8HAI - chains H and I of the 11 polymer chains in the assembly; structure by electron microscopy, 4.70 A resolution (low resolution: residue-level contacts below are approximate; hydrogen-bond / salt-bridge calls are withheld).

# Chain H
Molecule: Histone H2B type 1-J
Organism: Homo sapiens
UniProtKB: P06899 (H2B1J_HUMAN); residues 1-125 here correspond to UniProt positions 2-126 (UniProt number = residue number + 1)
Amino-acid sequence (125 residues; numbered 1 to 125; the number before each row is that of its first residue):
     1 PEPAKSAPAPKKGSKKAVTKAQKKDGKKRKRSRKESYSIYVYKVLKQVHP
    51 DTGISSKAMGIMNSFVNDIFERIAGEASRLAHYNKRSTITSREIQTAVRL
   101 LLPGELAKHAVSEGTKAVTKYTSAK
Disordered / not traced: 1-21, 125
Swiss-Prot annotation at these positions:
  - modified residue: Pro1 (N-acetylproline), Glu2 (ADP-ribosyl glutamic acid), Lys5 (N6-(2-hydroxyisobutyryl)lysine), Ser6 (ADP-ribosylserine), Lys11 (N6-(beta-hydroxybutyryl)lysine), Lys12 (N6-(2-hydroxyisobutyryl)lysine), Ser14 (Phosphoserine), Lys15 (N6-acetyllysine), Lys16 (N6-(beta-hydroxybutyryl)lysine), Lys20 (N6-(2-hydroxyisobutyryl)lysine), Lys23 (N6-(2-hydroxyisobutyryl)lysine), Lys24 (N6-(2-hydroxyisobutyryl)lysine), Lys34 (N6-(2-hydroxyisobutyryl)lysine), Glu35 (PolyADP-ribosyl glutamic acid), Ser36 (Phosphoserine), Lys43 (N6-(2-hydroxyisobutyryl)lysine), Lys46 (N6-(2-hydroxyisobutyryl)lysine), Lys57 (N6,N6-dimethyllysine), Arg79 (Dimethylated arginine), Lys85 (N6,N6,N6-trimethyllysine) and 6 more in UniProt
  - glycosylation: Ser112 (O-linked (GlcNAc) serine)
  - cross-link (Glycyl lysine isopeptide (Lys-Gly)): Lys5 (interchain with G-Cter in SUMO2), Lys20 (interchain with G-Cter in SUMO2), Lys34 (interchain with G-Cter in ubiquitin), Lys120 (interchain with G-Cter in ubiquitin)

# Chain I
Molecule: 180-nt DNA strand
Organism: Homo sapiens
Sequence (180 nucleotides; row label = number of the first residue in the row):
     1 ATCCGTCCGTTACCGCCATCAATATCCACCTGCAGATTCTACCAAAAGTG
    51 TATTTGGAAACTGCTCCATCAAAAGGCATGTTCAGCTGAATTCAGCTGAA
   101 CATGCCTTTTGATGGAGCAGTTTCCAAATACACTTTTGGTAGAATCTGCA
   151 GGTGGATATTGATGGCGGTAACGGACGGAT
Disordered / not traced: 1-17, 165-180

# Interface between chain H and chain I
Residue-residue contacts (14):
  Lys27(H) - DA141(I)
  Lys28(H) - DG63(I)
  Lys28(H) - DC64(I)
  Arg31(H) - DT140(I)
  Ser32(H) - DT140(I)
  Arg33(H) - DG139(I)
  Arg33(H) - DT140(I)
  Lys34(H) - DG139(I)
  Lys34(H) - DT140(I)
  Glu35(H) - DG139(I)
  Ser36(H) - DG139(I)
  Ile39(H) - DG138(I)
  Ile39(H) - DG139(I)
  Tyr40(H) - DG138(I)
Other interface residues (no listed pair), chain H (12 interface residues in all): Lys43, Thr88
Other interface residues (no listed pair), chain I (7 interface residues in all): DA128

# Overview
12 residues of chain H face 7 of chain I across their interface.
Here chain H is Histone H2B type 1-J and chain I is a 180-nt DNA strand, both from Homo sapiens. Entry 8HAI
(Cryo-EM structure of the p300 catalytic core bound to the H4K12acK16ac nucleosome, class 1 (4.7 angstrom ...)
was determined by electron microscopy, deposited together with 8HAG, 8HAH, 8HAJ, 8HAK, 8HAL, 8HAM and 8HAN.
